3NOG - chains A and B of the 5 polymer chains in the assembly; structure by X-ray diffraction, 3.34 A resolution.

# Chain A (and B)
Name: Acriflavine resistance protein B
From: Escherichia coli
Notes: chain B of this document is another copy of the same molecule, construct and numbering; everything in this record applies to it too
Reference sequence: P31224 (ACRB_ECOLI); residues 1-1049 here = UniProt positions 1-1049
Amino-acid sequence (1049 residues; numbered 1 to 1049; the number before each row is that of its first residue):
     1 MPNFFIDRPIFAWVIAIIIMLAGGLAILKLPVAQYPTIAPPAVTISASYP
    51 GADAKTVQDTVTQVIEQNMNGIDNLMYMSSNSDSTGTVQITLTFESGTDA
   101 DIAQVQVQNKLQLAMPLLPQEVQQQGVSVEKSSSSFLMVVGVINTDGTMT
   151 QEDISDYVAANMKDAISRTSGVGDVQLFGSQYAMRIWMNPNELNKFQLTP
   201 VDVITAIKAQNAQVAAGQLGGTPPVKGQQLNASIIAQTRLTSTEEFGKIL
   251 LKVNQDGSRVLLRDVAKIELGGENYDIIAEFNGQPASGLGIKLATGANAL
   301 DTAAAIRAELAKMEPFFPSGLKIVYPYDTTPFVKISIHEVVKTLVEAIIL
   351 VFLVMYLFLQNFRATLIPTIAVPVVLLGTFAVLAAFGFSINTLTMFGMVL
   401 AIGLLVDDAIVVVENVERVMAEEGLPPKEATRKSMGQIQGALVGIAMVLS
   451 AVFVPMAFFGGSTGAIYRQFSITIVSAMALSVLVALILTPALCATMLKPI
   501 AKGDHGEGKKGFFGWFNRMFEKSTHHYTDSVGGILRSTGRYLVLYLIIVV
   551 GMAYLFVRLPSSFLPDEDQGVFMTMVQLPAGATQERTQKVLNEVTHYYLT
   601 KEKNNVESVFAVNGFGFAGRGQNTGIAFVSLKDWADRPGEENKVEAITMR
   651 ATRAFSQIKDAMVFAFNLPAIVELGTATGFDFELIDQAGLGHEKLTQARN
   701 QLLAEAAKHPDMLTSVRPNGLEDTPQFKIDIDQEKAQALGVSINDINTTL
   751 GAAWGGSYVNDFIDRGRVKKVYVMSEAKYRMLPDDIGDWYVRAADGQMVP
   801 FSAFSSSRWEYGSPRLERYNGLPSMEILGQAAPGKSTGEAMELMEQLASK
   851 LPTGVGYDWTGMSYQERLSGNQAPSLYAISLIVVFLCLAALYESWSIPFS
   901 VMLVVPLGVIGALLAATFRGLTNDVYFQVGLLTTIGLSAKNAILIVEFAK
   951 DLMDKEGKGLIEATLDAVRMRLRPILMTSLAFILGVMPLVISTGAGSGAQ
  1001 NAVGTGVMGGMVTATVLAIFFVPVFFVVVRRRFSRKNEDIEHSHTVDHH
Disordered / not traced: 507-512, 673-677, 862-871, 1034-1049 (chain B: 854-856, 994-995, 1034-1049)
Modified positions: Met-1 (n-formylmethionine; FME)
Swiss-Prot annotation at these positions:
  - mutagenesis: His-526 (H526Y: Partially restores chloramphenicol resistance to an AcrZ G30R mutant)

# Chain A / chain B interface
Contacting residue pairs (105):
  Arg-8(A) with Ala-890(B), hydrogen bond (side chain-backbone); Leu-891(B), hydrogen bond (side chain-backbone); Glu-893(B), salt bridge
  Pro-9(A) with Glu-893(B)
  Ile-10(A) with Ala-889(B); Glu-893(B), hydrogen bond (backbone-side chain); Ser-894(B); Trp-895(B)
  Phe-11(A) with Glu-893(B)
  Trp-13(A) with Trp-895(B), hydrophobic
  Val-14(A) with Leu-886(B); Ala-889(B), hydrophobic
  Asp-101(A) with Ile-102(B); Gln-106(B)
  Gln-104(A) with Lys-110(B)
  Gln-108(A) with Asn-109(B), hydrogen bond (side chain-backbone); Gln-112(B); Leu-113(B)
  Gln-123(A) with Pro-116(B); Leu-117(B)
  Val-127(A) with Leu-113(B)
  Val-129(A) with Lys-110(B), hydrogen bond (backbone-side chain)
  Lys-131(A) with Asp-73(B), salt bridge; Gln-106(B)
  Asp-164(A) with Gln-67(B)
  Ser-167(A) with Asn-70(B); Gly-71(B), hydrogen bond (backbone-backbone)
  Arg-168(A) with Met-69(B); Asn-70(B); Met-78(B), hydrogen bond; Asn-820(B), hydrogen bond (side chain-backbone); Gly-821(B)
  Ser-170(A) with Asp-73(B); Asn-74(B), hydrogen bond (side chain-backbone)
  Ala-209(A) with Ile-743(B)
  Gln-210(A) with Gln-733(B)
  Gln-213(A) with Thr-56(B)
  Val-214(A) with Asn-747(B)
  Ala-215(A) with Tyr-49(B), hydrophobic; Ala-52(B), hydrophobic; Gly-751(B)
  Ala-216(A) with Leu-750(B), hydrophobic; Gly-751(B); Trp-754(B)
  Gly-217(A) with Gly-51(B), hydrogen bond (backbone-backbone); Trp-754(B); Gly-755(B)
  Gln-218(A) with Gln-622(B)
  Leu-219(A) with Phe-727(B), hydrophobic; Trp-754(B), hydrophobic; Met-781(B); Leu-782(B); Pro-783(B), hydrophobic
  Gly-220(A) with Gln-622(B), hydrogen bond (backbone-side chain); Met-781(B), hydrogen bond (backbone-backbone)
  Gly-221(A) with Gln-622(B); Met-781(B)
  Thr-222(A) with Tyr-275(B); Asp-276(B), hydrogen bond; Gln-584(B); Gln-622(B)
  Pro-223(A) with Tyr-275(B), hydrophobic; Ala-777(B); Arg-780(B)
  Pro-224(A) with Gln-584(B)
  Val-225(A) with Glu-585(B); Ala-777(B); Lys-778(B); Met-781(B), hydrophobic
  Gly-227(A) with Glu-585(B), hydrogen bond (backbone-side chain)
  Gln-228(A) with Thr-583(B), hydrogen bond (backbone-side chain); Glu-585(B); Met-781(B); Leu-782(B)
  Gln-229(A) with Gly-581(B); Thr-583(B); Arg-586(B)
  Leu-230(A) with Thr-583(B); Leu-782(B), hydrophobic
  Asn-231(A) with Gly-581(B); Ala-582(B); Gln-622(B), hydrogen bond
  Ser-233(A) with Ser-84(B), hydrogen bond; Phe-727(B), hydrogen bond (backbone-backbone)
  Ile-234(A) with Phe-727(B); Trp-754(B), hydrophobic
  Ile-235(A) with Gln-726(B); Phe-727(B), hydrogen bond (backbone-backbone); Lys-728(B); Ile-729(B), hydrogen bond (backbone-backbone)
  Ala-236(A) with Lys-728(B); Ile-729(B)
  Gln-237(A) with Lys-728(B); Asn-747(B), hydrogen bond
  Thr-238(A) with Lys-55(B)
  Leu-250(A) with Glu-734(B)
  Lys-312(A) with Trp-859(B)
  Phe-316(A) with Gln-687(B); Tyr-857(B), hydrophobic; Asp-858(B)
  Gly-766(A) with Gln-63(B), hydrogen bond (backbone-side chain)
  Arg-767(A) with Gln-63(B); Gln-67(B)
  Val-768(A) with Gln-63(B); Gln-67(B)
Also at the interface, not in a pair above, chain A (58 interface residues in all): Ile-17, Leu-21, Val-105, Gln-112, Gln-124, Val-172, Lys-226, Ala-232, Ile-763
Also at the interface, not in a pair above, chain B (72 interface residues in all): Asp-53, Asp-59, Glu-66, Ile-72, Val-105, Trp-187, Pro-725, Ile-731, Trp-809, Ile-882

# Summary
The interface between chain A and chain B involves 58 residues on one side and 72 on the other; the contacts
include 22 hydrogen bonds and 2 salt bridges. Polar contacts include Arg-8(A)/Glu-893(B), Lys-131(A)/Asp-73(B)
and Arg-8(A)/Ala-890(B). From UniProt: one mutagenesis site on chain A.
Both chains are Acriflavine resistance protein B (Escherichia coli). Entry 3NOG (Designed ankyrin repeat
protein (DARPin) Binders to AcrB: Plasticity of the Interface) was determined by X-ray diffraction, deposited
together with 3NOC.
